PDB entry 6JE9 | X-ray diffraction, 3.46 A resolution | chains C and F of the 6 polymer chains in the assembly

# Chain C
Name: CRISPR-associated endonuclease Cas9
Organism: Neisseria meningitidis 8013
Notes: EC 3.1.-.-
Reference sequence: C9X1G5 (CAS9_NEIM8); residue numbers follow UniProt; this construct covers 1-1082
Amino-acid sequence (1092 residues; each row starts with the number of its first residue):
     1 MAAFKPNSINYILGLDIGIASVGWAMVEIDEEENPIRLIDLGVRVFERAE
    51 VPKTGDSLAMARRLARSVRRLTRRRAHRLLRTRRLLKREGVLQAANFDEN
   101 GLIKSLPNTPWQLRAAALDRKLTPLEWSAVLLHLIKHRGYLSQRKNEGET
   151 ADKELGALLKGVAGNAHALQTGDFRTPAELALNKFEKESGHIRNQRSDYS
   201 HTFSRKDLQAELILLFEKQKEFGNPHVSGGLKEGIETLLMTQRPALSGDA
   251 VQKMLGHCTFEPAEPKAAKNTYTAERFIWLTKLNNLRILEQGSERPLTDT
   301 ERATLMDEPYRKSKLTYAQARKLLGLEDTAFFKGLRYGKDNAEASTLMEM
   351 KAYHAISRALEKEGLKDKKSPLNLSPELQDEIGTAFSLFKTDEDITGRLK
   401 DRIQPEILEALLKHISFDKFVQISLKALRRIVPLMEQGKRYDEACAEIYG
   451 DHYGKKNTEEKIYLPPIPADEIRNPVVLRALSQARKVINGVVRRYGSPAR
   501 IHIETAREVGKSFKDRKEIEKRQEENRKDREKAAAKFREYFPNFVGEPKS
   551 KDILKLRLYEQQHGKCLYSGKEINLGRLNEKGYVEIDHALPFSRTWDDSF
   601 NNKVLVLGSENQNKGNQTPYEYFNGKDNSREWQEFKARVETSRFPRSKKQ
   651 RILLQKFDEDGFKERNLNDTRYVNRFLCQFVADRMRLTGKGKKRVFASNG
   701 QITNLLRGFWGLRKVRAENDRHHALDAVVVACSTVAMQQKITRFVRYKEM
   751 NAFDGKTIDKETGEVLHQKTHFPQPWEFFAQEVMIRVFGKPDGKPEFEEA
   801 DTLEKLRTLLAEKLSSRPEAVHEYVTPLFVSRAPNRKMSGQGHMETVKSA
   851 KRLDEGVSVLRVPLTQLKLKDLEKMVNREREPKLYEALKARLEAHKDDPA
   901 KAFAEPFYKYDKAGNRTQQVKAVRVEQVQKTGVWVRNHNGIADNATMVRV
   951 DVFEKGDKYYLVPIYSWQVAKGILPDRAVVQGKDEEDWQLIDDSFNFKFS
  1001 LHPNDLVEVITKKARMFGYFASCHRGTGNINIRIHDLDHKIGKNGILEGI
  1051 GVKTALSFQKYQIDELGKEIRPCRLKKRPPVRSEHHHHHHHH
Disordered / not traced: 1-7, 144-148, 449-457, 625-628, 752-769, 909-912, 1084-1092
Sequence notes: expression tag (1083-1092)
Swiss-Prot annotation at these positions:
  - active site: Asp-16 (For RuvC-like nuclease domain), His-588 (Proton acceptor for HNH nuclease domain)
  - binding site (Mg(2+)): Asp-16, Glu-504, Glu-508, His-723
Reported in the primary citation:
  - mutagenesis - K909A, H1024A: abolished catalytic activity
  - mutagenesis - R880A, Q981A, T1027A, N1029A: decreased catalytic activity
  - mutagenesis - S593Q/W596R, S593Q/W596K: increased catalytic activity
  - mutagenesis - K909A: decreased expression
  - catalytic residues: His-588 (citing earlier work)

# Chain F
Name: AcrIIC3
Organism: Neisseria meningitidis 8013
Reference sequence: A0A3E2QDI5 (A0A3E2QDI5_NEIME); residues 1-116 here = UniProt positions 1-116
Amino-acid sequence (117 residues; numbered 0 to 116; the number before each row is that of its first residue; numbering starts at 0):
     0 SMFKRAIIFTSFNGFEKVSRTEKRRLAKIINARVSIIDEYLRAKDTNASL
    50 DGQYRAFLFNDESPAMTEFLAKLKAFAESCTGISIDAWEIEESEYVRLPV
   100 ERRDFLAAANGKEIFKI
Sequence notes: expression tag (0)

# Interface between chain C and chain F
Residue-residue contacts - 25 pairs, chain C then chain F:
  Glu-301(C) / Phe-104(F)
  Thr-304(C) / Phe-104(F)
  Arg-311(C) / Phe-14(F)
  Arg-311(C) / Asp-85(F)  salt bridge
  Arg-311(C) / Lys-115(F)
  Lys-312(C) / Ser-10(F)
  Lys-312(C) / Phe-11(F)
  Lys-312(C) / Asn-12(F)
  Lys-312(C) / Phe-14(F)
  Ser-313(C) / Asn-12(F)  hydrogen bond (backbone-backbone)
  Ser-313(C) / Phe-14(F)
  Lys-322(C) / Asp-50(F)  salt bridge
  Lys-322(C) / Gly-51(F)
  Lys-322(C) / Tyr-53(F)
  Leu-323(C) / Phe-8(F)  hydrophobic
  Leu-323(C) / Tyr-53(F)  hydrogen bond (backbone-side chain)
  Leu-323(C) / Phe-104(F)
  Leu-324(C) / Phe-104(F)  hydrophobic
  Gly-325(C) / Arg-101(F)
  His-354(C) / Phe-14(F)
  Lys-369(C) / Ala-76(F)  hydrogen bond (side chain-backbone)
  Lys-369(C) / Thr-80(F)
  Lys-369(C) / Gly-81(F)
  Lys-369(C) / Ile-82(F)
  Lys-369(C) / Ile-116(F)  hydrogen bond (side chain-backbone)
Interface residues without a listed pair, chain C (13 interface residues in all): Thr-300, Lys-368
Interface residues without a listed pair, chain F (18 interface residues in all): Ala-108

# Summary
13 residues of chain C and 18 residues of chain F are in contact, with 4 hydrogen bonds and 2 salt bridges.
Polar pairs include Arg-311(C)/Asp-85(F), Lys-322(C)/Asp-50(F) and Leu-323(C)/Tyr-53(F). The paper reports the
catalytic residue His-588(C); R880A, Q981A and T1027A of chain C, among others, reduce catalytic activity; 8
substitutions were tested in all.
Here chain C is CRISPR-associated endonuclease Cas9 and chain F is AcrIIC3, both from Neisseria meningitidis
8013. Entry 6JE9 (Crystal structure of Nme1Cas9-sgRNA dimer mediated by double protein inhibitor AcrIIC3
monomers) was determined by X-ray diffraction, deposited together with 6JDQ, 6JDV, 6JE3, 6JE4, 6JFU, 6KC7 and
6KC8.
